PDB entry 7EDO | X-ray diffraction, 2.70 A resolution | chains A and B of the 3 polymer chains in the assembly

== Chain A ==
Protein: MHC class I antigen
Organism: Trichosurus vulpecula
UniProtKB: Q95IT0 (Q95IT0_TRIVU); residues -20 to 341 here correspond to UniProt positions 1-362 (UniProt number = residue number + 21)
Sequence (362 residues; row label = number of the first residue in the row; numbers below 1 keep their minus sign (Met-20 is residue -20)):
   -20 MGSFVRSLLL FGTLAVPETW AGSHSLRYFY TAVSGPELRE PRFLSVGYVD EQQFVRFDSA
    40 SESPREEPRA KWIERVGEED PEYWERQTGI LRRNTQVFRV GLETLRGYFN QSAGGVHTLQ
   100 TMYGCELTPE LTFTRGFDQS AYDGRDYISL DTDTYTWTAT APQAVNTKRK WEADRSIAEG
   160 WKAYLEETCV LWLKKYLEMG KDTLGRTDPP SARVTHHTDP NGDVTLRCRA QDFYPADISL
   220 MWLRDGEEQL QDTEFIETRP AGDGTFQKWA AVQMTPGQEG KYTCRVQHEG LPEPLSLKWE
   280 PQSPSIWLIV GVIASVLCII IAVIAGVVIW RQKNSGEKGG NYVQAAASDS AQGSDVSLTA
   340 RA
Disordered / not traced: -20 to 0, 279-341
Disulfides: Cys104-Cys168, Cys207-Cys263

== Chain B ==
Protein: Beta-2-microglobulin
Organism: Homo sapiens
UniProtKB: P61769 (B2MG_HUMAN); residues 1-99 here correspond to UniProt positions 21-119 (UniProt number = residue number + 20)
Sequence (100 residues; numbered 0 to 99; the number before each row is that of its first residue; numbering starts at 0):
     0 MIQRTPKIQV YSRHPAENGK SNFLNCYVSG FHPSDIEVDL LKNGERIEKV EHSDLSFSKD
    60 WSFYLLYYTE FTPTEKDEYA CRVNHVTLSQ PKIVKWDRDM
Disulfides: Cys25-Cys80
Construct notes: expression tag (0)
Swiss-Prot annotation at these positions:
  - modified residue: Gln2 (Pyrrolidone carboxylic acid)
  - glycosylation: Ile1 (N-linked (Glc) (glycation) isoleucine), Lys19 (N-linked (Glc) (glycation) lysine), Lys41 (N-linked (Glc) (glycation) lysine), Lys48 (N-linked (Glc) (glycation) lysine), Lys58 (N-linked (Glc) (glycation) lysine), Lys91 (N-linked (Glc) (glycation) lysine), Lys94 (N-linked (Glc) (glycation) lysine)

== How chain A and chain B interact ==
Pairs across the interface - 59 pairs, chain A then chain B:
  Phe8(A) with Ser55(B); Phe56(B)
  Tyr9(A) with Phe56(B)
  Thr10(A) with Phe56(B); Phe62(B)
  Val12(A) with Ser33(B)
  Leu23(A) with Leu54(B), hydrophobic
  Val25(A) with Asp53(B); Leu54(B); Ser55(B)
  Tyr27(A) with Ser55(B); Tyr63(B), hydrogen bond
  Gln32(A) with Asp53(B), hydrogen bond
  Arg35(A) with Asp53(B), salt bridge
  Arg48(A) with Asp53(B), salt bridge
  Thr97(A) with His31(B); Pro32(B); Phe62(B)
  Gln99(A) with His31(B), hydrogen bond; Phe56(B); Trp60(B), hydrogen bond (side chain-backbone); Phe62(B)
  Thr100(A) with Phe56(B)
  Met101(A) with Phe56(B), hydrophobic; Lys58(B); Trp60(B), hydrophobic
  Gln118(A) with Trp60(B)
  Ser119(A) with Trp60(B)
  Ala120(A) with Trp60(B), hydrophobic
  Asp122(A) with Ile1(B); His31(B)
  Gly123(A) with His31(B), hydrogen bond (backbone-side chain)
  Arg124(A) with Ile1(B)
  Asp125(A) with Trp60(B), hydrogen bond
  Arg192(A) with Pro14(B)
  His196(A) with Asp98(B)
  Arg206(A) with Asp98(B), hydrogen bond (side chain-backbone); Met99(B)
  Arg208(A) with Asp98(B); Met99(B)
  Ile235(A) with Gln8(B)
  Glu236(A) with Gln8(B), hydrogen bond (backbone-side chain)
  Thr237(A) with Tyr26(B)
  Arg238(A) with Gln8(B), hydrogen bond; Tyr10(B); Met99(B), hydrogen bond (side chain-backbone)
  Pro239(A) with Tyr10(B), hydrogen bond (backbone-side chain); Asn24(B); Tyr26(B); Leu65(B), hydrophobic
  Ala240(A) with Arg12(B); Asn24(B), hydrogen bond (backbone-side chain)
  Gly241(A) with Arg12(B), hydrogen bond (backbone-side chain); Leu65(B)
  Asp242(A) with Arg12(B)
  Gln246(A) with Tyr10(B); Ser11(B), hydrogen bond (side chain-backbone); Arg12(B), hydrogen bond (side chain-backbone)
  Trp248(A) with Met99(B), hydrogen bond (side chain-backbone)
Interface residues without a listed pair, chain A (40 interface residues in all): Glu16, Val95, Thr194, Gln210, Asp211
Interface residues without a listed pair, chain B (28 interface residues in all): Met0, His13, Asp34, His51, Ser57, Asp59

== Summary ==
Chain A and chain B form an interface of 40 and 28 residues respectively, with 16 hydrogen bonds and 2 salt
bridges. Among the polar pairs are Arg35(A)-Asp53(B), Arg48(A)-Asp53(B) and Tyr27(A)-Tyr63(B).
Chain A is MHC class I antigen (Trichosurus vulpecula) and chain B is Beta-2-microglobulin (Homo sapiens); the
structure, First insight into marsupial MHC I peptide presentation: immune features of lower mammals
paralleled with bats, was determined by X-ray diffraction.
